4GAD - chains A and B; structure by X-ray diffraction, 2.35 A resolution.

Chain A (and B):
Protein: 5'/3'-nucleotidase SurE
From: Salmonella typhimurium
Notes: EC 3.1.3.5, 3.1.3.6, 3.6.1.11; chain B of this document is another copy of the same molecule, construct and numbering; everything in this record applies to it too
UniProt: P66881 (SURE_SALTY); numbering as in UniProt (aligned over 1-253)
Amino-acid sequence (267 residues; row label = number of the first residue in the row; numbers below 1 keep their minus sign (Met-13 is residue -13)):
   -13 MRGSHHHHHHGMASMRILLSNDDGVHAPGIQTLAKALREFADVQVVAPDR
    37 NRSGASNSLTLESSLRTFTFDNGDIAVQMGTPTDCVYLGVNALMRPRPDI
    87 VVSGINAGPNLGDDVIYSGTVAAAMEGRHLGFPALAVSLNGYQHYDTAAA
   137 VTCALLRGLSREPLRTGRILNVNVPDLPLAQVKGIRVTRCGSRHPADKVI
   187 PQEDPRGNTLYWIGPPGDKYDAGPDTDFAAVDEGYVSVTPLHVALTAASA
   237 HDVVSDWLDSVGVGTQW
Unresolved in the structure: -13 to -3, 181, 201-208, 252-253 (chain B: -13 to 2, 81, 147-151, 205)
Construct notes: expression tag (-13 to 0); engineered mutation Ala230 (Asp in P66881), Ala234 (His in P66881)
Metal / ion sites: Mg2+: Asp8, Asp9, Asn92
UniProt features mapped onto this chain:
  - binding site (a divalent metal cation): Asp8, Asp9, Ser39, Asn92
From the paper describing this entry:
  - mutagenesis - D230A/H234A: abolished catalytic activity
  - mutagenesis - D230A/H234A (Tm 41 degC), H234A (Tm 43 degC): unchanged stability
  - conformationally variable residues (domain motion, loop rearrangement, order/disorder transition, side-chain flip): Asp8, Ser39 to Leu51, Arg147 to Arg151, Arg179 to Pro210, Leu227 to Trp253
  - mutagenesis - H234A: decreased catalytic activity

Chain A / chain B interface:
Pairs across the interface (134; chain A residue first):
  Gly40(A) with Ala41(B); Ser42(B), hydrogen bond (backbone-backbone)
  Ala41(A) with Gly40(B); Ala41(B); Ser42(B)
  Ser42(A) with Ser39(B), hydrogen bond (side chain-backbone); Gly40(B), hydrogen bond (backbone-backbone); Ala41(B); Ser42(B)
  Asn43(A) with Tyr103(B)
  Ser44(A) with Asp100(B)
  Leu45(A) with Asp100(B), hydrogen bond (backbone-side chain); Arg179(B); Ile199(B), hydrophobic
  Thr46(A) with Ile199(B)
  Leu47(A) with Asp183(B); Ile199(B)
  Glu48(A) with Trp198(B), hydrogen bond (backbone-side chain); Ile199(B), hydrogen bond (backbone-backbone); Pro201(B)
  Ser49(A) with Trp198(B)
  Ser50(A) with Gln188(B), hydrogen bond; Tyr197(B); Trp198(B)
  Leu51(A) with Leu196(B); Tyr197(B), hydrogen bond (backbone-backbone)
  Arg52(A) with Asn194(B); Thr195(B); Leu196(B)
  Thr53(A) with Thr195(B), hydrogen bond (backbone-backbone); Tyr197(B)
  Thr69(A) with Tyr103(B)
  Tyr73(A) with Asp183(B), hydrogen bond (side chain-backbone); Val185(B), hydrophobic; Ile199(B), hydrophobic
  Leu74(A) with Val185(B), hydrophobic; Tyr197(B), hydrophobic; Ile199(B), hydrophobic
  Asn77(A) with Val185(B)
  Ala78(A) with Val185(B), hydrophobic
  Leu79(A) with Tyr197(B)
  Ile102(A) with Ile102(B), hydrophobic; Tyr103(B); Val229(B), hydrophobic; Ala230(B)
  Tyr103(A) with Ser42(B), hydrogen bond (backbone-side chain); Ser44(B); Ile102(B); Ala108(B)
  Ala108(A) with Tyr103(B), hydrogen bond (backbone-side chain)
  Met111(A) with Ile102(B), hydrophobic; Tyr103(B)
  Glu112(A) with Arg179(B), salt bridge
  Arg114(A) with Asp99(B), salt bridge; Ser178(B)
  Ala140(A) with Val249(B); Trp253(B), hydrophobic
  Leu141(A) with Trp243(B); Val249(B), hydrophobic
  Gly144(A) with Trp243(B); Val247(B)
  Leu145(A) with Trp243(B)
  Arg147(A) with Val247(B)
  Glu148(A) with Trp243(B), hydrogen bond (backbone-side chain); Val247(B)
  Leu150(A) with Val239(B); Trp243(B), hydrophobic
  Ile171(A) with Val249(B), hydrophobic; Trp253(B), hydrophobic
  Val173(A) with His237(B); Val240(B); Ser241(B); Leu244(B), hydrophobic
  Thr174(A) with His237(B), hydrogen bond (backbone-side chain)
  Arg175(A) with His237(B)
  Ala182(A) with Tyr73(B); Asn77(B)
  Asp183(A) with Tyr73(B), hydrogen bond (backbone-side chain)
  Lys184(A) with Asn77(B); Ala78(B)
  Gly193(A) with Arg52(B), hydrogen bond (backbone-side chain)
  Asn194(A) with Arg52(B); Thr53(B)
  Leu196(A) with Leu51(B); Thr53(B), hydrogen bond (backbone-side chain)
  Tyr197(A) with Ser50(B); Leu51(B); Arg52(B); Leu74(B)
  Trp198(A) with Ser49(B); Ser50(B); Leu74(B), hydrophobic
  Ile199(A) with Leu47(B); Glu48(B); Ser49(B)
  Gly200(A) with Thr46(B); Leu47(B)
  Pro226(A) with Thr232(B); Ala233(B); Ala236(B); His237(B); Val240(B), hydrophobic
  Leu227(A) with Leu231(B); Thr232(B)
  His228(A) with Ala230(B); Thr232(B), hydrogen bond; Ala233(B); Ala234(B), hydrogen bond (side chain-backbone)
  Val229(A) with Ile102(B), hydrophobic; Ala230(B), hydrophobic
  Ala230(A) with His228(B); Ala230(B)
  Leu231(A) with Val101(B), hydrophobic; Ile102(B), hydrophobic; Arg154(B), hydrogen bond (backbone-side chain); Cys176(B), hydrophobic; Pro226(B); Leu227(B); His228(B), hydrogen bond (backbone-backbone)
  Thr232(A) with Arg175(B); Cys176(B)
  Ala233(A) with Arg154(B)
  Ala236(A) with Thr152(B); Arg154(B); Pro226(B), hydrophobic
  His237(A) with Val173(B), hydrogen bond (side chain-backbone)
  Val239(A) with Thr152(B)
  Val240(A) with Thr152(B); Val173(B), hydrophobic; Pro226(B), hydrophobic
  Ser241(A) with Val173(B)
  Trp243(A) with Leu141(B); Gly144(B); Leu145(B)
Also at the interface, not in a pair above, chain A (73 interface residues in all): Asp70, Asp99, Asp100, His115, Ala136, Val137, Leu156, Leu165, Cys176, Arg179, His180, Val224
Also at the interface, not in a pair above, chain B (71 interface residues in all): Asn43, Leu45, Leu79, Met111, Glu112, Thr174, Lys184, Gly200, Thr225
The authors on this interface:
  - pairs named by the authors: His228(A)-Thr232(B) (hydrogen bond)

In short:
73 residues of chain A and 71 residues of chain B are in contact; the contacts include 22 hydrogen bonds and 2
salt bridges. Among the polar pairs are Glu112(A)-Arg179(B), Arg114(A)-Asp99(B) and Ser42(A)-Ser39(B). The
authors report a hydrogen bond between His228(A) and Thr232(B). From the paper: D230A/H234A of chain A abolish
catalytic activity; conformational variability at Asp8(A), Ser39(A) and Arg147(A) among others.
Both chains are 5'/3'-nucleotidase SurE (Salmonella typhimurium). Entry 4GAD (Crystal Structure of D230A/H234A
Mutant of Stationary Phase Survival Protein (SurE) from Salmonella typhimurium) was determined by X-ray
diffraction together with 4G9O from the same study.
